Entry 4WX6 (X-ray diffraction, 2.15 A resolution); this record covers chains A and B.

== Chain A ==
Molecule: Protease
Organism: Human adenovirus D serotype 8
Notes: EC 3.4.22.39
UniProtKB: B9A5C1 (B9A5C1_ADE08); residues 1-204 here correspond to UniProt positions 2-205 (UniProt number = residue number + 1)
Amino-acid sequence (204 residues; each row starts with the number of its first residue):
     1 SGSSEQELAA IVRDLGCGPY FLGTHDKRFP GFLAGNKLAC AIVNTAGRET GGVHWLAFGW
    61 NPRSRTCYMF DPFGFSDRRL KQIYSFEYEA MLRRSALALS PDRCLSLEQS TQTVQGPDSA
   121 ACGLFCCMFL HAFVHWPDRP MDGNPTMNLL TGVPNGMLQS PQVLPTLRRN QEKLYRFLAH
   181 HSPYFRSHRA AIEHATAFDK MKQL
Covalently attached groups: compound 3VK linked to Cys122
Small-molecule neighbours: 3VK (N-[(2S)-2-(3,5-dichlorophenyl)-2-(ethylamino)acetyl]-3-methyl-L-valyl-N-[3-(methylsulfonyl)propyl]glycinamide): Ser1, Gly2, Ser3, Ser4, Glu5, Thr24, His25, Asp26, Asn44, Ala46, Gly47, Arg48, Gly51, Gly52, Val53, His54, Trp55, Phe73, Tyr84, Gln115, Ser119, Ala120, Met201

== Chain B ==
Molecule: PVI
UniProtKB: B9A5F5 (B9A5F5_ADE08); residues 300-310 here correspond to UniProt positions 223-233 (UniProt number = residue number - 77)
Amino-acid sequence (11 residues; row label = number of the first residue in the row):
   300 GVKSLKRRRC Y

== Interface between chain A and chain B ==
Residue-residue contacts - 43 pairs, chain A then chain B:
  Thr66(A) - Lys305(B)  hydrogen bond
  Asp77(A) - Arg308(B)  salt bridge
  Glu89(A) - Tyr310(B)  hydrogen bond
  Leu92(A) - Tyr310(B)
  Arg93(A) - Tyr310(B)
  Leu97(A) - Tyr310(B)  hydrophobic
  Asp102(A) - Arg307(B)  salt bridge
  Arg103(A) - Cys309(B)
  Arg103(A) - Tyr310(B)  hydrogen bond (side chain-backbone)
  Cys104(A) - Arg307(B)
  Cys104(A) - Arg308(B)
  Cys104(A) - Cys309(B)  disulfide
  Leu105(A) - Arg306(B)
  Leu105(A) - Arg307(B)
  Leu105(A) - Arg308(B)  hydrogen bond (backbone-backbone)
  Ser106(A) - Lys305(B)
  Ser106(A) - Arg306(B)
  Leu107(A) - Leu304(B)
  Leu107(A) - Lys305(B)
  Leu107(A) - Arg306(B)  hydrogen bond (backbone-backbone)
  Glu108(A) - Ser303(B)  hydrogen bond
  Glu108(A) - Leu304(B)
  Glu108(A) - Lys305(B)
  Gln109(A) - Ser303(B)
  Gln109(A) - Leu304(B)  hydrogen bond (backbone-backbone)
  Gln109(A) - Arg306(B)
  Ser110(A) - Val301(B)
  Ser110(A) - Lys302(B)  hydrogen bond (side chain-backbone)
  Thr111(A) - Lys302(B)  hydrogen bond (backbone-backbone)
  Thr111(A) - Leu304(B)
  Gln112(A) - Gly300(B)
  Gln112(A) - Val301(B)
  Gln112(A) - Lys302(B)  hydrogen bond (side chain-backbone)
  Val114(A) - Val301(B)  hydrophobic
  Met141(A) - Gly300(B)
  Met141(A) - Val301(B)  hydrogen bond (backbone-backbone)
  Met141(A) - Ser303(B)
  Asp142(A) - Gly300(B)  hydrogen bond (side chain-backbone)
  Asp142(A) - Val301(B)  hydrogen bond (side chain-backbone)
  Met147(A) - Gly300(B)  hydrogen bond (backbone-backbone)
  Leu150(A) - Gly300(B)  hydrogen bond (backbone-backbone)
  Gly152(A) - Gly300(B)  hydrogen bond (backbone-backbone)
  Gly152(A) - Val301(B)
Interface residues without a listed pair, chain A (28 interface residues in all): Ser64, Phe70, Ala96, Asn148, Thr151
Disulfides between the chains: Cys104(A)-Cys309(B)

== Summary ==
Chain A and chain B form an interface of 28 and 11 residues respectively, with 1 disulfide bond, 16 hydrogen
bonds and 2 salt bridges. Polar pairs include Asp77(A)-Arg308(B), Asp102(A)-Arg307(B) and Thr66(A)-Lys305(B).
Covalently linked compound 3VK: at Cys122(A).
Here chain A is Protease (Human adenovirus D serotype 8) and chain B is PVI. Entry 4WX6 (Crystal structure of
human adenovirus 8 protease with an irreversible vinyl sulfone inhibitor) was determined by X-ray diffraction
(same publication as 4WX4 and 4WX7).
